PDB entry 8UOT | electron microscopy, 3.70 A resolution | chains O and N of the 30 polymer chains in the assembly

== Chain O ==
Name: TATA-box-binding protein
Organism: Saccharomyces cerevisiae
UniProtKB: P13393 (TBP_YEAST); residues 1-240 here = UniProt positions 1-240
Sequence (240 residues; row label = number of the first residue in the row):
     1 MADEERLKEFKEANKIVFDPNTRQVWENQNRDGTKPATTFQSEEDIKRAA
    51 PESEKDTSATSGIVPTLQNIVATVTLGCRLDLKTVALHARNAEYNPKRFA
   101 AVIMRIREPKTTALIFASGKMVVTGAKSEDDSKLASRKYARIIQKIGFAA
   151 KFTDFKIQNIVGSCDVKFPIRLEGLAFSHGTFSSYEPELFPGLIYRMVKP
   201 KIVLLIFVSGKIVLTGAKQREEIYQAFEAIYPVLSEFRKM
Disordered / not traced: 1-59

== Chain N ==
Molecule: non-template DNA strand
Sequence (64 nucleotides; numbered -9 to 54; the number before each row is that of its first residue; numbers below 1 keep their minus sign (DG-9 is residue -9)):
    -9 GGTGAAAACATATAAAAAGGGCTCTACATTCATTTTTTCATCGATGAGTA
    41 CTTTACTTGTTATC

== Chain O / chain N interface ==
Residue-residue contacts (22; chain O residue first):
  Phe99(O) with DA7(N), base contact
  Ala100(O) with DG9(N), sugar contact
  Phe116(O) with DA7(N), sugar contact; DA8(N), sugar contact
  Gln158(O) with DA5(N), hydrogen bond to the base; DA6(N), sugar contact
  Asn159(O) with DA4(N), hydrogen bond to the base
  Val161(O) with DA4(N), base contact
  Leu189(O) with DT1(N), phosphate contact
  Phe190(O) with DT1(N), base contact; DA2(N), base contact
  Ile194(O) with DA2(N), sugar contact; DT3(N), phosphate contact
  Arg196(O) with DT3(N), salt bridge to the phosphate; DA4(N), salt bridge to the phosphate
  Lys201(O) with DA4(N), phosphate contact; DA5(N), salt bridge to the phosphate
  Val203(O) with DT3(N), sugar contact; DA4(N), sugar contact
  Leu205(O) with DA2(N), base contact
  Thr215(O) with DT3(N), base contact; DA4(N), hydrogen bond to the base
Other interface residues (no listed pair), chain O (18 interface residues in all): Leu114, Val122, Gly216, Lys218

== Summary ==
Chain O and chain N form an interface of 18 and 9 residues respectively, with 3 hydrogen bonds and 3 salt
bridges. Among the polar pairs are Gln158(O)-DA5(N), Asn159(O)-DA4(N) and Thr215(O)-DA4(N).
Here chain O is TATA-box-binding protein (Saccharomyces cerevisiae) and chain N is non-template DNA strand.
Entry 8UOT (Composite map of PICdeltaTFIIK form1) was determined by electron microscopy (same publication as
8UOQ).
